Entry 4Q4S (X-ray diffraction, 1.25 A resolution); this record covers chain A.

== Chain A ==
Molecule: Queuine tRNA-ribosyltransferase
Organism: Zymomonas mobilis subsp. mobilis
Notes: EC 2.4.2.29
Reference sequence: P28720 (TGT_ZYMMO); residues 1-386 here = UniProt positions 1-386
Amino-acid sequence (386 residues; each row starts with the number of its first residue):
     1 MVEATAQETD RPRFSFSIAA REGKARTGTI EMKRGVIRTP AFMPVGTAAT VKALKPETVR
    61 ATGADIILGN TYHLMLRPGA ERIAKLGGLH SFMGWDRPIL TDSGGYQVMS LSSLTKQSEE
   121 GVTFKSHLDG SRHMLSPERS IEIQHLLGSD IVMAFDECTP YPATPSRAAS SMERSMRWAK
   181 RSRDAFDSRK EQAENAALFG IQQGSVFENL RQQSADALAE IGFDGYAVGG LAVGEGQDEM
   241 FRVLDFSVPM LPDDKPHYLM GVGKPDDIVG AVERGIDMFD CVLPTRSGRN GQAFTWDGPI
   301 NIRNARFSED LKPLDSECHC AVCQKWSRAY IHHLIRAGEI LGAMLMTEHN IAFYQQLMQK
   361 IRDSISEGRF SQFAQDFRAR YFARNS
Unresolved in the structure: 1-10, 112-113, 126-130, 384-386
UniProt features mapped onto this chain:
  - region (RNA binding): Gly261 to Asp267, Thr285 to Arg289
  - active site: Asp102 (Proton acceptor), Asp280 (Nucleophile)
  - binding site (substrate): Asp102 to Tyr106, Asp156, Gln203, Gly230
  - binding site (Zn(2+)): Cys318, Cys320, Cys323, His349
Ion coordination: Zn2+: Cys318, Cys320, Cys323, His349
Residues lining bound ligands: S98 (6-amino-2-[(thiophen-2-ylmethyl)amino]-1,7-dihydro-8H-imidazo[4,5-g]quinazolin-8-one): Asp102, Ser103, Gly105, Tyr106, Asp156, Cys158, Ile201, Gln203, Gly229, Gly230, Leu231, Ala232, Val233, Met260, Gly261

== In short ==
Chain A binds compound S98. Cys318, Cys320, Cys323 and His349 form the Zn2+ site. From UniProt: active-site
residues Asp102 and Asp280, 8 substrate-binding residues and 4 Zn2+-binding residues.
Chain A is Queuine tRNA-ribosyltransferase (Zymomonas mobilis subsp. mobilis); the structure, tRNA-Guanine
Transglycosylase (TGT) in Complex with
6-Amino-2-[(thiophen-2-ylmethyl)amino]-1H,7H,8H-imidazo[4,5-g]quinazolin-8-one, was determined by X-ray
diffraction (same publication as 4Q4O, 4Q4P, 4Q4Q and 4Q4R).
